Entry 7VDP (X-ray diffraction, 2.09 A resolution); this record covers chains A and C.

[Chain A]
Name: Cyclin-dependent-like kinase 5
Source organism: Homo sapiens
Notes: EC 2.7.11.1
UniProtKB: Q00535 (CDK5_HUMAN); residues 2-292 here = UniProt positions 2-292
Sequence (292 residues; each row starts with the number of its first residue):
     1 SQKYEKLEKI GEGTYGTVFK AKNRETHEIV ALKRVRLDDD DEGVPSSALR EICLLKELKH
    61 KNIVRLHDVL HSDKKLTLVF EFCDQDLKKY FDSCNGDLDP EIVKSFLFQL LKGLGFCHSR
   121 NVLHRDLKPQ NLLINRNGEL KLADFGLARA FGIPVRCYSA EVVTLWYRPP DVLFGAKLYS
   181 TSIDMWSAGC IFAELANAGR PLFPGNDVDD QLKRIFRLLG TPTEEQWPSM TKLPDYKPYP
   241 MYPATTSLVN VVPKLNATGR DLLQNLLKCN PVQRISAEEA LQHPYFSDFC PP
Not modelled in the structure: 1, 13-15, 292
Construct notes: expression tag (1)
UniProt features mapped onto this chain:
  - active site: D126 (Proton acceptor)
  - binding site (ATP): I10 to V18, K33
  - modified residue: Y15 (Phosphotyrosine), T17 (Phosphothreonine), K56 (N6-acetyllysine), S72 (Phosphoserine), S159 (Phosphoserine)
  - mutagenesis: S159 (S159A: No phenotype; S159T: Impaired p35/p25 (CDK5R1) binding)
Residues lining bound ligands: p25 (65L; [1-[3-fluoranyl-4-[(2-piperidin-4-yloxy-1,6-naphthyridin-7-yl)amino]phenyl]pyrazol-3-yl]methanol): I10, E12, V18, A31, K33, V64, F80, E81, F82, C83, D84, Q85, D86, K89, Q130, N131, L133, A143, D144

[Chain C]
Name: Cyclin-dependent kinase 5 activator 1, p25
Source organism: Homo sapiens
UniProtKB: Q15078 (CD5R1_HUMAN); residue numbers follow UniProt; this construct covers 100-307
Sequence (209 residues; numbered 99 to 307; the number before each row is that of its first residue):
    99 MQPPPAQPPA PPASQLSGSQ TGGSSSVKKA PHPAVTSAGT PKRVIVQAST SELLRCLGEF
   159 LCRRCYRLKH LSPTDPVLWL RSVDRSLLLQ GWQDQGFITP ANVVFLYMLC RDVISSEVGS
   219 DHELQAVLLT CLYLSYSYMG NEISYPLKPF LVESCKEAFW DRCLSVINLM SSKMLQINAD
   279 PHYFTQVFSD LKNESGQEDK KRLLLGLDR
Not modelled in the structure: 99-145, 294-307
Construct notes: initiating methionine (99)
UniProt features mapped onto this chain:
  - modified residue: T138 (Phosphothreonine)
  - mutagenesis: T138 (T138A: Increased susceptibility to calpain; T138E: Reduced susceptibility to calpain), L305 (L305A: In L-3A mutant; abolished recognition and ubiquitination by the CRL2(FEM1B) complex; L305R: In L-3R mutant ...)

[Chain A / chain C interface]
Contacting residue pairs (58):
  L37(A) with W258(C)
  D39(A) with L245(C)
  E42(A) with W190(C); P244(C)
  G43(A) with S242(C); Y243(C)
  P45(A) with Y231(C); W258(C), hydrophobic
  S46(A) with Y231(C), hydrogen bond (backbone-side chain); S235(C), hydrogen bond; S242(C); Y243(C)
  S47(A) with I241(C)
  L49(A) with Y231(C), hydrophobic; L232(C), hydrophobic; I265(C), hydrophobic
  R50(A) with S235(C), hydrogen bond (side chain-backbone); I241(C), hydrogen bond (side chain-backbone)
  I52(A) with I265(C), hydrophobic
  C53(A) with Y236(C), hydrophobic; I265(C), hydrophobic; S269(C); M272(C), hydrophobic
  L54(A) with Y236(C)
  K56(A) with I265(C); N266(C); S269(C)
  E57(A) with S269(C), hydrogen bond; S270(C), hydrogen bond (side chain-backbone); L273(C)
  V69(A) with L262(C), hydrophobic
  H71(A) with E255(C); W258(C); D259(C), salt bridge; L262(C)
  L76(A) with L262(C), hydrophobic
  R120(A) with L273(C)
  N121(A) with L273(C); A277(C)
  V122(A) with L273(C), hydrophobic
  L147(A) with I241(C), hydrophobic
  R149(A) with M237(C), hydrogen bond (side chain-backbone); G238(C); N239(C), hydrogen bond
  A150(A) with Y236(C); L273(C), hydrophobic; N276(C)
  F151(A) with N276(C)
  G152(A) with N276(C)
  I153(A) with A199(C), hydrophobic; M237(C), hydrophobic; I275(C); N276(C); F282(C), hydrophobic
  R156(A) with T197(C); P198(C)
  C157(A) with N239(C), hydrogen bond (backbone-side chain)
  S159(A) with N239(C)
Other interface residues (no listed pair), chain A (30 interface residues in all): Y158
Other interface residues (no listed pair), chain C (32 interface residues in all): Q193, C261

[Summary]
Chain A and chain C form an interface of 30 and 32 residues respectively, with 9 hydrogen bonds and 1 salt
bridge. Among the polar pairs are H71(A)-D259(C), S46(A)-Y231(C) and S46(A)-S235(C). Ligands of chain A: p25.
Chain A is Cyclin-dependent-like kinase 5 and chain C is Cyclin-dependent kinase 5 activator 1, p25, both from
Homo sapiens; the structure, The structure of cyclin-dependent kinase 5 (CDK5) in complex with p25 and
Compound 1, was determined by X-ray diffraction together with 7VDQ, 7VDR, 7VDS and 7VDU from the same study.
